Entry 6SJF (electron microscopy, 3.90 A resolution); this record covers chains C and D of the 4 polymer chains in the assembly.

# Chain C
Protein: RecBCD enzyme subunit RecC
Source organism: Escherichia coli
Notes: EC 3.1.11.5
Reference sequence: P07648 (RECC_ECOLI); numbering as in UniProt (aligned over 1-1122)
Amino-acid sequence (1122 residues; row label = number of the first residue in the row):
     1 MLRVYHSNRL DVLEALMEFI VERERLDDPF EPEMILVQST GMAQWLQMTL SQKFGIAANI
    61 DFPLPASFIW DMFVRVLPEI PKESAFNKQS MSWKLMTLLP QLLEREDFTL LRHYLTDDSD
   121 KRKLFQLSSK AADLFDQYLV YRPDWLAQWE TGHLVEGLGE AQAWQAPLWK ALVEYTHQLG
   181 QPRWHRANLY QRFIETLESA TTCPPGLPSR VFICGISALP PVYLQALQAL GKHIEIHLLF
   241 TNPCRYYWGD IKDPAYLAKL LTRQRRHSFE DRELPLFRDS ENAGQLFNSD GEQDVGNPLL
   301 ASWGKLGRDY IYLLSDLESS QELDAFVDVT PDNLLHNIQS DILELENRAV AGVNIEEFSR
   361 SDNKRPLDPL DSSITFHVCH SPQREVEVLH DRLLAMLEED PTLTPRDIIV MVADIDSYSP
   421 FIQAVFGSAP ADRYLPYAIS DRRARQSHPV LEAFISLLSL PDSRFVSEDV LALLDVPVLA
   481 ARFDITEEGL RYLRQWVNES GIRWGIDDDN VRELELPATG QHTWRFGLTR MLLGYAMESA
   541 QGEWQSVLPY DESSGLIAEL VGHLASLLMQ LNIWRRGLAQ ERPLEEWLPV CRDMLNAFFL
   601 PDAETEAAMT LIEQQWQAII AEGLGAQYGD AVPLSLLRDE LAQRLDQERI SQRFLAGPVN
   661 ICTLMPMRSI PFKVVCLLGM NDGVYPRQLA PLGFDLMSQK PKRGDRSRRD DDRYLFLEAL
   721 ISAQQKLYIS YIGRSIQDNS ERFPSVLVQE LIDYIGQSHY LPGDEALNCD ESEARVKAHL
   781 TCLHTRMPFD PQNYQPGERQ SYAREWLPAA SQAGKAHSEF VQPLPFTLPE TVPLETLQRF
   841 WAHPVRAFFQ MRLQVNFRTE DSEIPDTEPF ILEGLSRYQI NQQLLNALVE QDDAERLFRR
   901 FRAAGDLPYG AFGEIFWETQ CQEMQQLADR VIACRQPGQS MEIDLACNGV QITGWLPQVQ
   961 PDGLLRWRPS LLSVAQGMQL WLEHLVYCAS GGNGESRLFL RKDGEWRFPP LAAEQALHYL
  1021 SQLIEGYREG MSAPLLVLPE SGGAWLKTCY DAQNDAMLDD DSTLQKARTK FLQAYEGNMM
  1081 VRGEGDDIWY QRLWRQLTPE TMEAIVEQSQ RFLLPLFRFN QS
Not modelled in the structure: 1122
Curated features (UniProtKB/Swiss-Prot):
  - natural variant: Gln647 to Leu655 (sequence variant, change not given here; In recC-1004)
  - mutagenesis: Gln38 (Q38A: Acts at variant Chi sequences), Leu64 (L64A: Does not act at Chi), Trp70 (W70A: Does not act at Chi), Asp133 (D133A: Does not act at Chi), Leu134 (L134A: Acts at variant Chi sequences), Asp136 (D136A: Does not act at Chi), Gln137 (Q137A: Acts at variant Chi sequences), Arg142 (R142A: Acts at variant Chi sequences), Arg186 (R186A/C/H: Does not act at Chi), Asp705 (D705A/H: Acts at variant Chi sequences)

# Chain D
Protein: RecBCD enzyme subunit RecD
Source organism: Escherichia coli
Notes: EC 3.1.11.5
Reference sequence: P04993 (RECD_ECOLI); residues 1-608 here = UniProt positions 1-608
Amino-acid sequence (608 residues; numbered 1 to 608; the number before each row is that of its first residue):
     1 MKLQKQLLEA VEHKQLRPLD VQFALTVAGD EHPAVTLAAA LLSHDAGEGH VCLPLSRLEN
    61 NEASHPLLAT CVSEIGELQN WEECLLASQA VSRGDEPTPM ILCGDRLYLN RMWCNERTVA
   121 RFFNEVNHAI EVDEALLAQT LDKLFPVSDE INWQKVAAAV ALTRRISVIS GGPGTGKTTT
   181 VAKLLAALIQ MADGERCRIR LAAPTGKAAA RLTESLGKAL RQLPLTDEQK KRIPEDASTL
   241 HRLLGAQPGS QRLRHHAGNP LHLDVLVVDE ASMIDLPMMS RLIDALPDHA RVIFLGDRDQ
   301 LASVEAGAVL GDICAYANAG FTAERARQLS RLTGTHVPAG TGTEAASLRD SLCLLQKSYR
   361 FGSDSGIGQL AAAINRGDKT AVKTVFQQDF TDIEKRLLQS GEDYIAMLEE ALAGYGRYLD
   421 LLQARAEPDL IIQAFNEYQL LCALREGPFG VAGLNERIEQ FMQQKRKIHR HPHSRWYEGR
   481 PVMIARNDSA LGLFNGDIGI ALDRGQGTRV WFAMPDGNIK SVQPSRLPEH ETTWAMTVHK
   541 SQGSEFDHAA LILPSQRTPV VTRELVYTAV TRARRRLSLY ADERILSAAI ATRTERRSGL
   601 AALFSSRE
Not modelled in the structure: 1-9, 607-608

# How chain C and chain D interact
Contacting residue pairs - 46 pairs, chain C then chain D:
  Gln495(C) with Gly249(D)
  Arg525(C) with Gln22(D); Thr26(D)
  Thr529(C) with Thr26(D)
  Leu532(C) with Leu19(D), hydrophobic; Gln22(D); Phe23(D); Thr26(D)
  Gly534(C) with Arg111(D), hydrogen bond (backbone-side chain)
  Tyr535(C) with Arg17(D); Ala46(D)
  Ala536(C) with Phe23(D), hydrophobic; Pro99(D), hydrophobic; Leu109(D); Asn110(D), hydrogen bond (backbone-backbone); Arg111(D), hydrogen bond (backbone-backbone)
  Met537(C) with Pro97(D); Thr98(D); Asn110(D), hydrogen bond; Arg111(D), hydrogen bond (backbone-side chain)
  Glu538(C) with Arg111(D); Cys114(D)
  Glu543(C) with Pro97(D)
  Trp544(C) with Val27(D); Gln89(D), hydrogen bond (side chain-backbone); Pro97(D); Thr98(D); Pro99(D)
  Gln545(C) with Gln89(D)
  Asp551(C) with Arg111(D), salt bridge; Gln251(D)
  Glu552(C) with Gly249(D); Ser250(D); Gln251(D), hydrogen bond (side chain-backbone)
  Ser554(C) with Arg111(D)
  Leu556(C) with Gly47(D)
  Ala558(C) with Leu19(D)
  Glu559(C) with Leu19(D)
  Gly562(C) with Pro18(D); Leu19(D)
  Ala565(C) with Gln22(D)
  Met569(C) with Gln22(D)
  Glu942(C) with Arg196(D), salt bridge; Arg198(D), salt bridge
  Trp955(C) with Arg198(D); His262(D)
Interface residues without a listed pair, chain C (30 interface residues in all): Leu533, Gln541, Gly542, Gly555, His563, Ser566, Asp944
Interface residues without a listed pair, chain D (29 interface residues in all): Ser43, Ala90, Asn115, Pro248, Val304, Glu305

# Overview
30 residues of chain C and 29 residues of chain D are in contact; the contacts include 7 hydrogen bonds and 3
salt bridges. Polar pairs include Asp551(C)-Arg111(D), Glu942(C)-Arg196(D) and Glu942(C)-Arg198(D). UniProt
lists 10 mutagenesis sites on chain C.
Chain C is RecBCD enzyme subunit RecC and chain D is RecBCD enzyme subunit RecD, both from Escherichia coli;
the structure, Cryo-EM structure of the RecBCD Chi unrecognised complex, was determined by electron microscopy
(same publication as 6SJB, 6SJE, 6SJG, 6T2U and 6T2V).
